4BAM - chains A and B of the 3 polymer chains in the assembly; structure by X-ray diffraction, 1.88 A resolution.

[Chain A]
Name: Thrombin light chain
From: Homo sapiens
Notes: EC 3.4.21.5
Reference sequence: P00734 (THRB_HUMAN); residues 1-36 here correspond to UniProt positions 328-363 (UniProt number = residue number + 327)
Amino-acid sequence (36 residues; each row starts with the number of its first residue):
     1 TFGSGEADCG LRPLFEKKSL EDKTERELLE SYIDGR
Disordered / not traced: 1-6, 35-36

[Chain B]
Name: Thrombin heavy chain
From: Homo sapiens
Notes: EC 3.4.21.5
Reference sequence: P00734 (THRB_HUMAN); the construct lacks a stretch of the UniProt sequence, so the offset changes along the chain: 37-184 = UniProt 364-511; 185-289 = UniProt 518-622
Amino-acid sequence (259 residues; numbered 37 to 289 plus 6 insertion-coded residues; the number before each row is that of its first residue; a row labelled like 184A-184F holds insertion residues (184A, then the next letters in order)):
    37 IVEGSDAEIG MSPWQVMLFR KSPQELLCGA SLISDRWVLT AAHCLLYPPW DKNFTENDLL
    97 VRIGKHSRTR YERNIEKISM LEKIYIHPRY NWRENLDRDI ALMKLKKPVA FSDYIHPVCL
   157 PDRETAASLL QAGYKGRVTG WGNLKETW
184A-184F TANVGK
   185 GQPSVLQVVN LPIVERPVCK DSTRIRITDN MFCAGYKPDE GKRGDACEGD SGGPFVMKSP
   245 FNNRWYQMGI VSWGEGCDRD GKYGFYTHVF RLKKWIQKVI DQFGE
Disordered / not traced: 184A-184F, 288-289
Disulfides: Cys-64/Cys-80, Cys-203/Cys-217, Cys-231/Cys-261
Glycans and other covalent adducts: N-acetylglucosamine (NAG) linked to Asn-89
Metal / ion sites: Na+ site 1: Lys-204, Thr-207, Phe-245; Na+ site 2: Arg-263, Lys-266
Residues lining bound ligands: MM9 ((2S)-N-[(4-carbamimidoylphenyl)methyl]-1-[(2R)-2-cyclohexyl-2-[[2-(dimethylamino)-2-oxidanylidene-ethyl]amino]ethanoyl]azetidine-2-carboxamide): His-79, Tyr-83, Trp-86, Glu-130, Asn-131, Leu-132, Ile-209, Asp-229, Ala-230, Cys-231, Glu-232, Ser-235, Val-255, Ser-256, Trp-257, Gly-258, Glu-259, Gly-260, Cys-261, Gly-268, Phe-269

[Chain A / chain B interface]
Inter-chain disulfides: Cys-9(A)/Cys-155(B)
Pairs across the interface (59):
  Ala-7(A) / Arg-248(B)  hydrogen bond (backbone-side chain)
  Asp-8(A) / His-152(B)  salt bridge
  Asp-8(A) / Arg-248(B)
  Cys-9(A) / Pro-153(B)
  Cys-9(A) / Val-154(B)
  Cys-9(A) / Cys-155(B)  disulfide
  Cys-9(A) / Arg-248(B)  hydrogen bond (backbone-side chain)
  Gly-10(A) / Trp-50(B)
  Gly-10(A) / Pro-153(B)  hydrogen bond (backbone-backbone)
  Gly-10(A) / Cys-155(B)
  Gly-10(A) / Arg-248(B)
  Gly-10(A) / Trp-249(B)  hydrogen bond (backbone-backbone)
  Leu-11(A) / His-152(B)  hydrogen bond (backbone-side chain)
  Leu-11(A) / Asn-247(B)
  Leu-11(A) / Arg-248(B)
  Arg-12(A) / Gly-46(B)
  Arg-12(A) / Met-47(B)  hydrogen bond (side chain-backbone)
  Arg-12(A) / Pro-49(B)
  Arg-12(A) / Trp-50(B)
  Arg-12(A) / Arg-173(B)
  Arg-12(A) / Trp-249(B)
  Pro-13(A) / Ser-148(B)
  Pro-13(A) / Asp-149(B)
  Pro-13(A) / His-152(B)
  Leu-14(A) / Asp-149(B)
  Phe-15(A) / Glu-44(B)
  Phe-15(A) / Ile-45(B)
  Phe-15(A) / Gly-46(B)
  Phe-15(A) / Met-47(B)
  Glu-16(A) / Lys-242(B)  salt bridge
  Glu-16(A) / Asn-247(B)
  Glu-16(A) / Trp-249(B)  hydrogen bond
  Asp-22(A) / Glu-44(B)
  Asp-22(A) / Met-47(B)
  Asp-22(A) / Arg-173(B)  salt bridge
  Asp-22(A) / Trp-249(B)
  Lys-23(A) / Glu-44(B)  hydrogen bond (backbone-side chain)
  Thr-24(A) / Arg-173(B)  hydrogen bond
  Thr-24(A) / Asn-194(B)  hydrogen bond
  Glu-25(A) / Arg-173(B)
  Glu-25(A) / Lys-242(B)  salt bridge
  Glu-27(A) / Lys-171(B)  salt bridge
  Glu-27(A) / Asn-194(B)  hydrogen bond
  Glu-27(A) / Tyr-220(B)  hydrogen bond
  Leu-28(A) / Lys-171(B)
  Leu-28(A) / Gly-172(B)
  Leu-28(A) / Asn-194(B)
  Leu-28(A) / Trp-249(B)  hydrophobic
  Leu-29(A) / Pro-244(B)  hydrophobic
  Ser-31(A) / Gly-169(B)
  Ser-31(A) / Tyr-170(B)
  Ser-31(A) / Lys-171(B)  hydrogen bond (side chain-backbone)
  Tyr-32(A) / Tyr-170(B)  hydrophobic
  Tyr-32(A) / Lys-171(B)  hydrogen bond (side chain-backbone)
  Tyr-32(A) / Met-241(B)
  Tyr-32(A) / Lys-242(B)
  Ile-33(A) / Tyr-170(B)
  Asp-34(A) / Gln-167(B)  hydrogen bond (backbone-side chain)
  Asp-34(A) / Tyr-170(B)  hydrogen bond (backbone-side chain)
Also at the interface, not in a pair above, chain B (27 interface residues in all): Tyr-150

[In short]
21 residues of chain A face 27 of chain B across their interface; the contacts include 1 disulfide bond, 16
hydrogen bonds and 5 salt bridges. Among the polar pairs are Asp-8(A)/His-152(B), Glu-16(A)/Lys-242(B) and
Asp-22(A)/Arg-173(B). Ligands of chain B: compound MM9.
Here chain A is Thrombin light chain and chain B is Thrombin heavy chain, both from Homo sapiens. Entry 4BAM
(Thrombin in complex with inhibitor) was determined by X-ray diffraction together with 4BAH, 4BAK, 4BAN, 4BAO
and 4BAQ from the same study.
